9FNM - chains A and B; structure by X-ray diffraction, 2.52 A resolution.

# Chain A
Molecule: Isoform 2 of Haptoglobin alpha chain
Source organism: Homo sapiens
Reference sequence: P00738 (HPT_HUMAN), isoform P00738-2; residues 78-160 here correspond to UniProt positions 19-101 (UniProt number = residue number - 59)
Sequence (83 residues; numbered 78 to 160; the number before each row is that of its first residue):
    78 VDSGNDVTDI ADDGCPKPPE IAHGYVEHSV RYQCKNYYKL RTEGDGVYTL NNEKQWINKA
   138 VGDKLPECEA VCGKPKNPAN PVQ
Not modelled in the structure: 78-91, 160
Cystine bridges: Cys92 forms a disulfide with the same residue of a neighbouring copy of this chain
Cystine bridges: Cys111-Cys145

# Chain B
Molecule: Haptoglobin beta chain
Source organism: Homo sapiens
Reference sequence: P00738 (HPT_HUMAN); residue numbers follow UniProt; this construct covers 162-406
Sequence (245 residues; numbered 162 to 406; the number before each row is that of its first residue):
   162 ILGGHLDAKG SFPWQAKMVS HHNLTTGATL INEQWLLTTA KNLFLNHSEN ATAKDIAPTL
   222 TLYVGKKQLV EIEKVVLHPN YSQVDIGLIK LKQKVSVNER VMPICLPSKD YAEVGRVGYV
   282 SGWGRNANFK FTDHLKYVML PVADQDQCIR HYEGSTVPEK KTPKSPVGVQ PILNEHTFCA
   342 GMSKYQEDTC YGDAGSAFAV HDLEEDTWYA TGILSFDKSC AVAEYGVYVK VTSIQDWVQK
   402 TIAEN
Not modelled in the structure: 406
Cystine bridges: Cys309-Cys340, Cys351-Cys381
Glycans and other covalent adducts: N-acetylglucosamine (NAG) linked to Asn241
Swiss-Prot annotation at these positions:
  - region: Val318 to Thr323 (Interaction with CD163)
  - glycosylation (N-linked (GlcNAc...) asparagine): Asn184 (complex), Asn207, Asn211, Asn241 (complex)
  - natural variant: Ile247 (I247T: In AHP)

# Chain A / chain B interface
Residue-residue contacts (37; chain A residue first):
  Tyr114(A) - Val258(B)
  Tyr114(A) - Asn259(B)
  Tyr114(A) - Glu260(B)
  Tyr114(A) - Met263(B)  hydrophobic
  Tyr115(A) - Ser257(B)
  Tyr115(A) - Val258(B)  hydrogen bond (side chain-backbone)
  Glu146(A) - Glu194(B)
  Ala147(A) - Glu194(B)  hydrogen bond (backbone-side chain)
  Ala147(A) - Val258(B)  hydrophobic
  Val148(A) - Met263(B)
  Cys149(A) - Pro264(B)
  Cys149(A) - Ile265(B)
  Cys149(A) - Cys266(B)  disulfide
  Gly150(A) - Pro264(B)  hydrogen bond (backbone-backbone)
  Gly150(A) - Ile265(B)
  Gly150(A) - Cys266(B)
  Gly150(A) - Thr368(B)
  Gly150(A) - Trp369(B)  hydrogen bond (backbone-backbone)
  Lys151(A) - Met263(B)  hydrogen bond (backbone-side chain)
  Lys151(A) - Glu366(B)  hydrogen bond (side chain-backbone)
  Lys151(A) - Asp367(B)  hydrogen bond (side chain-backbone)
  Lys151(A) - Thr368(B)  hydrogen bond
  Pro152(A) - Met263(B)
  Pro152(A) - Trp369(B)
  Lys153(A) - Glu260(B)
  Asn154(A) - Lys170(B)
  Asn154(A) - Ser172(B)
  Pro155(A) - Lys170(B)  hydrogen bond (backbone-side chain)
  Pro155(A) - Ser172(B)
  Ala156(A) - Ser172(B)
  Ala156(A) - Tyr280(B)  hydrophobic
  Asn157(A) - Lys170(B)
  Asn157(A) - Tyr280(B)  hydrogen bond (backbone-side chain)
  Asn157(A) - Tyr298(B)  hydrogen bond
  Pro158(A) - Tyr280(B)
  Val159(A) - Tyr280(B)  hydrogen bond (backbone-side chain)
  Val159(A) - Met300(B)  hydrophobic
Other interface residues (no listed pair), chain A (17 interface residues in all): Cys145
Other interface residues (no listed pair), chain B (24 interface residues in all): Gly171, Phe173, Pro174, Trp175, Val256, Val278
Inter-chain disulfides: Cys149(A)-Cys266(B)

# Overview
17 residues of chain A and 24 residues of chain B are in contact; the contacts include 1 disulfide bond and 12
hydrogen bonds. Among the polar pairs are Tyr115(A)-Val258(B), Ala147(A)-Glu194(B) and Lys151(A)-Met263(B).
N-acetylglucosamine is covalently linked to Asn241(B).
Here chain A is Isoform 2 of Haptoglobin alpha chain and chain B is Haptoglobin beta chain, both from Homo
sapiens. Entry 9FNM (Structure of human haptoglobin) was determined by X-ray diffraction.
